Entry 7LGT (X-ray diffraction, 1.97 A resolution); this record covers chains A and B of the 3 polymer chains in the assembly.

# Chain A
Protein: HLA class I histocompatibility antigen, B alpha chain
From: Homo sapiens
UniProt: P01889 (HLAB_HUMAN); residues 1-278 here correspond to UniProt positions 25-302 (UniProt number = residue number + 24)
Sequence (278 residues; each row starts with the number of its first residue):
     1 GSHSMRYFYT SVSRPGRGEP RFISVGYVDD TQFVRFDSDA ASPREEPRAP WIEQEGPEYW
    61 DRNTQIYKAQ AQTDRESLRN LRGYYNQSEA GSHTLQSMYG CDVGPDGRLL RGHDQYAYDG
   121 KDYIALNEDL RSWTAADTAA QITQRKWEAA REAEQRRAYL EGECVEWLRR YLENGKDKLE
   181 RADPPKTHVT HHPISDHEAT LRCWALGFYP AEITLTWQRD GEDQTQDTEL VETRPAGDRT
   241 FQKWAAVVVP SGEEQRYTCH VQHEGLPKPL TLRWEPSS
Disordered / not traced: 277-278
Cystine bridges: Cys-101/Cys-164, Cys-203/Cys-259
Ion coordination: Zn2+ near Glu-53 (its only coordinating residue here); K+ site 1 near Asp-114 (its only coordinating residue here); K+ site 2 near Ala-149 (its only coordinating residue here)
UniProt features mapped onto this chain:
  - region: Glu-275 to Ser-278 (Connecting peptide)
  - motif: Ser-77 to Gly-83 (Bw6 motif)
  - binding site (a peptide antigen): Asn-63, Tyr-84, Thr-143, Lys-146, Glu-152, Tyr-159, Tyr-171
  - glycosylation: Asn-86 (N-linked (GlcNAc...) asparagine)

# Chain B
Protein: Beta-2-microglobulin
From: Homo sapiens
UniProt: P61769 (B2MG_HUMAN); residues 1-99 here correspond to UniProt positions 21-119 (UniProt number = residue number + 20)
Sequence (100 residues; row label = number of the first residue in the row; numbering starts at 0):
     0 MIQRTPKIQV YSRHPAENGK SNFLNCYVSG FHPSDIEVDL LKNGERIEKV EHSDLSFSKD
    60 WSFYLLYYTE FTPTEKDEYA CRVNHVTLSQ PKIVKWDRDM
Disordered / not traced: 99
Cystine bridges: Cys-25/Cys-80
Construct notes: expression tag (0)
UniProt features mapped onto this chain:
  - modified residue: Gln-2 (Pyrrolidone carboxylic acid)
  - glycosylation: Ile-1 (N-linked (Glc) (glycation) isoleucine), Lys-19 (N-linked (Glc) (glycation) lysine), Lys-41 (N-linked (Glc) (glycation) lysine), Lys-48 (N-linked (Glc) (glycation) lysine), Lys-58 (N-linked (Glc) (glycation) lysine), Lys-91 (N-linked (Glc) (glycation) lysine), Lys-94 (N-linked (Glc) (glycation) lysine)

# Chain A / chain B interface
Residue-residue contacts - 54 pairs, chain A then chain B:
  Arg-6(A) with Lys-58(B)
  Phe-8(A) with Ser-55(B); Phe-56(B), hydrophobic; Lys-58(B)
  Tyr-9(A) with Phe-56(B)
  Thr-10(A) with Phe-56(B); Phe-62(B)
  Val-12(A) with Ser-33(B)
  Ile-23(A) with Leu-54(B), hydrophobic
  Val-25(A) with Asp-53(B); Leu-54(B); Ser-55(B)
  Tyr-27(A) with Ser-55(B); Tyr-63(B), hydrogen bond
  Gln-32(A) with Asp-53(B), hydrogen bond
  Arg-35(A) with Asp-53(B), salt bridge
  Arg-48(A) with Asp-53(B), salt bridge
  Ser-92(A) with Met-0(B)
  His-93(A) with Met-0(B)
  Gln-96(A) with His-31(B), hydrogen bond; Phe-56(B); Trp-60(B), hydrogen bond (side chain-backbone); Phe-62(B)
  Ser-97(A) with Phe-56(B)
  Met-98(A) with Phe-56(B), hydrophobic; Lys-58(B); Trp-60(B), hydrophobic
  Gln-115(A) with Trp-60(B)
  Tyr-116(A) with Trp-60(B)
  Ala-117(A) with Trp-60(B), hydrophobic
  Asp-119(A) with Met-0(B); Ile-1(B), hydrogen bond (backbone-backbone); His-31(B)
  Gly-120(A) with Ile-1(B); His-31(B)
  Asp-122(A) with Trp-60(B), hydrogen bond
  Trp-204(A) with Asp-98(B)
  Val-231(A) with Lys-6(B); Gln-8(B)
  Glu-232(A) with Lys-6(B); Gln-8(B)
  Arg-234(A) with Gln-8(B), hydrogen bond; Tyr-10(B); Tyr-26(B)
  Pro-235(A) with Tyr-10(B), hydrogen bond (backbone-side chain); Asn-24(B); Tyr-26(B)
  Ala-236(A) with Arg-12(B), hydrogen bond (backbone-side chain); Asn-24(B), hydrogen bond (backbone-side chain)
  Gly-237(A) with Arg-12(B), hydrogen bond (backbone-side chain); Leu-65(B)
  Gln-242(A) with Tyr-10(B); Ser-11(B); Arg-12(B), hydrogen bond (side chain-backbone)
Other interface residues (no listed pair), chain A (36 interface residues in all): Thr-94, Lys-121, Leu-206, Thr-233, Asp-238, Trp-244
Other interface residues (no listed pair), chain B (26 interface residues in all): Arg-3, His-13, Pro-14, Ser-28, Pro-32

# In short
The interface between chain A and chain B involves 36 residues on one side and 26 on the other; the contacts
include 12 hydrogen bonds and 2 salt bridges. Among the polar pairs are Arg-35(A)/Asp-53(B),
Arg-48(A)/Asp-53(B) and Tyr-27(A)/Tyr-63(B).
Chain A is HLA class I histocompatibility antigen, B alpha chain and chain B is Beta-2-microglobulin, both
from Homo sapiens; the structure, HLA-B*07:02 in complex with 229E-derived coronavirus nucleocapsid peptide
N75-83, was determined by X-ray diffraction, deposited together with 7LGD.
